Entry 8WLP (electron microscopy, 3.80 A resolution); this record covers chains ZQ and Zb of the 53 polymer chains in the assembly.

[Chain ZQ (and Zb)]
Molecule: Flagellar hook protein FlgE
From: Salmonella enterica subsp. enterica serovar Typhimurium str. LT2
Notes: chain Zb of this document is another copy of the same molecule, construct and numbering; everything in this record applies to it too
UniProtKB: P0A1J1 (FLGE_SALTY); residues 1-403 here = UniProt positions 1-403
Sequence (403 residues; row label = number of the first residue in the row):
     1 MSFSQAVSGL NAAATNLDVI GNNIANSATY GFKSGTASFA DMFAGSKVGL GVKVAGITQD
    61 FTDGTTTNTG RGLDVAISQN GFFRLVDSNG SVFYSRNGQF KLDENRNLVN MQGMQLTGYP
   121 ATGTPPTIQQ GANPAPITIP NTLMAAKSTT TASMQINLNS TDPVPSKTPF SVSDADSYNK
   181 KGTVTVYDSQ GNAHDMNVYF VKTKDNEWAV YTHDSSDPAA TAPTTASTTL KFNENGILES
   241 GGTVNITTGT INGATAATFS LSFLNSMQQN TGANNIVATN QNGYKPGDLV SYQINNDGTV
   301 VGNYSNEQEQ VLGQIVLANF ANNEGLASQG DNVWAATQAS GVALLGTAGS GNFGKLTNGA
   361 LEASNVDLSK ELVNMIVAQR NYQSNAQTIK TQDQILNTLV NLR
Unresolved in the structure: 1, 403

[Interface between chain ZQ and chain Zb]
Pairs across the interface (22):
  G64(ZQ) - L50(Zb)
  T65(ZQ) - S4(Zb)  hydrogen bond
  T65(ZQ) - L50(Zb)
  T66(ZQ) - M42(Zb)
  N68(ZQ) - N11(Zb)
  K180(ZQ) - Q130(Zb)
  K181(ZQ) - Q129(Zb)
  K181(ZQ) - G131(Zb)
  T183(ZQ) - G131(Zb)  hydrogen bond (side chain-backbone)
  T183(ZQ) - A132(Zb)  hydrogen bond (side chain-backbone)
  T183(ZQ) - N133(Zb)  hydrogen bond
  T185(ZQ) - N133(Zb)  hydrogen bond
  E307(ZQ) - V92(Zb)
  T357(ZQ) - K53(Zb)
  D367(ZQ) - S2(Zb)  hydrogen bond
  L368(ZQ) - L396(Zb)  hydrophobic
  S369(ZQ) - L396(Zb)
  S369(ZQ) - L399(Zb)
  L372(ZQ) - L399(Zb)  hydrophobic
  L372(ZQ) - V400(Zb)  hydrophobic
  V373(ZQ) - L399(Zb)  hydrophobic
  I376(ZQ) - L402(Zb)  hydrophobic
Also at the interface, not in a pair above, chain ZQ (19 interface residues in all): D63, G182, N274
Also at the interface, not in a pair above, chain Zb (18 interface residues in all): A44, I395

[Summary]
19 residues of chain ZQ and 18 residues of chain Zb are in contact, with 6 hydrogen bonds. Polar contacts
include T65(ZQ)-S4(Zb), T183(ZQ)-G131(Zb) and T183(ZQ)-A132(Zb).
Both chains are Flagellar hook protein FlgE (Salmonella enterica subsp. enterica serovar Typhimurium str.
LT2). Entry 8WLP (Cryo-EM structure of the distal rod-hook within the flagellar motor-hook complex in the CCW
state) was determined by electron microscopy together with 8WHT, 8WIW, 8WK3, 8WK4, 8WKI, 8WKK and 11 further
entries from the same study.
